Entry 6WRN (X-ray diffraction, 1.60 A resolution); this record covers chain A.

== Chain A ==
Molecule: Tyrosine--tRNA ligase
From: Methanocaldococcus jannaschii (strain ATCC 43067 / DSM 2661 / JAL-1 / JCM 10045 / NBRC 100440)
Notes: EC 6.1.1.1
UniProtKB: Q57834 (SYY_METJA); residue numbers follow UniProt; this construct covers 1-306
Chain sequence (314 residues; each row starts with the number of its first residue):
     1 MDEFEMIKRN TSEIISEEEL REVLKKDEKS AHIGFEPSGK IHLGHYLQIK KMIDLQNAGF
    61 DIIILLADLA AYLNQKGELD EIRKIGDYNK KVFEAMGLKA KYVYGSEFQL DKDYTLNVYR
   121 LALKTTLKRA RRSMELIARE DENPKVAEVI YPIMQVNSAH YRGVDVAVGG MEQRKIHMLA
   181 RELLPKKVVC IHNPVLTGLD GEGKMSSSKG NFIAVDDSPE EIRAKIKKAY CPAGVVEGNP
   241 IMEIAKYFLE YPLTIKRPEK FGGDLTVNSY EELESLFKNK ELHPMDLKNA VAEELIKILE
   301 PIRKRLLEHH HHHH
Unresolved in the structure: 313-314
Differences from the reference sequence: engineered mutation His32 (Tyr in Q57834), Ala70 (His in Q57834), Ser158 (Asp in Q57834), Ala159 (Ile in Q57834), Arg162 (Leu in Q57834); expression tag (307-314)
UniProt features mapped onto this chain:
  - region (Interaction with t-RNA): Lys228 to Cys231, His283 to Lys288
  - motif: Pro37 to His45 ('HIGH' region), Lys204 to Ser208 ('KMSKS' region)
  - binding site (L-tyrosine): Glu36, Gln173
  - binding site (ATP): Ser207
  - site: Asn143 (Interaction with t-RNA)
  - mutagenesis: Glu107 (E107T: Confers specificity for the non-natural amino acid O-methyl-tyrosine; when associated with Q-32; A-158 and P-162), Asp286 (D286A: Decreases the rate of aminoacylation more than 10-fold, without effect on tyrosyl adenylate synthesis ...), Lys288 (K288A: Decreases the rate of aminoacylation more than 200-fold, without effect on tyrosyl adenylate synthesis)

== In short ==
Curated annotation (UniProt) lists L-tyrosine-binding residues Glu36 and Gln173, ATP-binding residue Ser207
and 3 mutagenesis sites.
Chain A is Tyrosine--tRNA ligase (Methanocaldococcus jannaschii (strain ATCC 43067 / DSM 2661 / JAL-1 / JCM
10045 / NBRC 100440)); the structure, Crystal structure of Mj 3-nitro-tyrosine tRNA synthetase (5B) C70A
variant bound to 3-nitro-tyrosine, was determined by X-ray diffraction, deposited together with 6WRK, 6WRQ and
6WRT.
